8E9X - chains C and D of the 5 polymer chains in the assembly; structure by electron microscopy, 2.70 A resolution.

Chain C:
Protein: Guanine nucleotide-binding protein G(I)/G(S)/G(T) subunit beta-1
Organism: Homo sapiens
UniProt: P62873 (GBB1_HUMAN); residue numbers follow UniProt; this construct covers 2-340
Chain sequence (339 residues; numbered 2 to 340; the number before each row is that of its first residue):
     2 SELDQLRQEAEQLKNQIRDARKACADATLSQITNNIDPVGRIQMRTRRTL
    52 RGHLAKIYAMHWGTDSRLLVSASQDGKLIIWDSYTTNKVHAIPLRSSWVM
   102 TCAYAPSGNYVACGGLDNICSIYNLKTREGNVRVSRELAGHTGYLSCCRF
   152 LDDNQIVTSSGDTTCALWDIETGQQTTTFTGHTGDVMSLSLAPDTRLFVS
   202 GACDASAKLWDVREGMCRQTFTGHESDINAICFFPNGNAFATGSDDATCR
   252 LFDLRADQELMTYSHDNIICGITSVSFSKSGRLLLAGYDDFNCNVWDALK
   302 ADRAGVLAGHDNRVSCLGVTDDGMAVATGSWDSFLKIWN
Not modelled in the structure: 2
Curated features (UniProtKB/Swiss-Prot):
  - modified residue: S2 (N-acetylserine), H266 (Phosphohistidine)
  - natural variant: L30 (L30F: In MRD42; uncertain significance), R52 (R52G: In MRD42), G64 (G64V: In MRD42), D76 (D76E: In MRD42; D76G: In MRD42), G77 (G77S: In MRD42), K78 (K78R: In MRD42), I80 (I80N: In MRD42; I80T: In MRD42), H91 (H91R: In MRD42; uncertain significance), A92 (A92T: In MRD42), P94 (P94S: In MRD42), L95 (L95P: In MRD42), R96 (R96L: In MRD42), 5 further natural variant entries in UniProt

Chain D:
Protein: Guanine nucleotide-binding protein G(I)/G(S)/G(O) subunit gamma-2
Organism: Homo sapiens
UniProt: P59768 (GBG2_HUMAN); numbering as in UniProt (aligned over 1-71)
Chain sequence (71 residues; numbered 1 to 71; the number before each row is that of its first residue):
     1 MASNNTASIAQARKLVEQLKMEANIDRIKVSKAAADLMAYCEAHAKEDPL
    51 LTPVPASENPFREKKFFCAIL
Not modelled in the structure: 1-10, 62-71
Curated features (UniProtKB/Swiss-Prot):
  - modified residue: A2 (N-acetylalanine), C68 (Cysteine methyl ester)
  - lipidation: C68 (S-geranylgeranyl cysteine)

How chain C and chain D interact:
Residue-residue contacts - 83 pairs, chain C then chain D:
  L7(C) - A12(D)  hydrophobic
  E10(C) - V16(D)
  A11(C) - L19(D)
  L14(C) - V16(D)
  L14(C) - L19(D)  hydrophobic
  L14(C) - K20(D)
  Q17(C) - A23(D)
  I18(C) - E22(D)
  I18(C) - A23(D)  hydrophobic
  I18(C) - R27(D)
  A21(C) - R27(D)
  C25(C) - I28(D)
  C25(C) - K29(D)
  C25(C) - V30(D)  hydrogen bond (backbone-backbone)
  A26(C) - V30(D)  hydrophobic
  D27(C) - K29(D)
  D27(C) - V30(D)
  D27(C) - S31(D)  hydrogen bond
  A28(C) - V30(D)
  A28(C) - S31(D)
  L30(C) - A34(D)  hydrophobic
  I33(C) - S31(D)
  I33(C) - A34(D)  hydrophobic
  V40(C) - L51(D)  hydrophobic
  I43(C) - L50(D)
  I43(C) - L51(D)
  M45(C) - L50(D)  hydrophobic
  R48(C) - N59(D)
  R48(C) - F61(D)
  R49(C) - P60(D)  hydrogen bond (side chain-backbone)
  R49(C) - F61(D)
  S84(C) - F61(D)
  Y85(C) - P60(D)
  Y85(C) - F61(D)  hydrophobic
  C218(C) - Q18(D)  hydrogen bond (backbone-side chain)
  R219(C) - E22(D)
  R219(C) - I25(D)
  Q220(C) - I25(D)
  T221(C) - E22(D)
  F235(C) - Y40(D)  hydrophobic
  F235(C) - C41(D)  hydrophobic
  P236(C) - Y40(D)
  N237(C) - D36(D)  hydrogen bond
  N237(C) - Y40(D)
  N239(C) - D36(D)
  A240(C) - L37(D)  hydrophobic
  L252(C) - L37(D)  hydrophobic
  D254(C) - A33(D)
  D254(C) - L37(D)
  R256(C) - R27(D)
  R256(C) - I28(D)  hydrogen bond (backbone-backbone)
  R256(C) - D36(D)  salt bridge
  A257(C) - I28(D)
  A257(C) - A33(D)  hydrophobic
  D258(C) - I25(D)
  D258(C) - R27(D)
  Q259(C) - V30(D)
  L261(C) - V30(D)  hydrophobic
  S279(C) - D48(D)  hydrogen bond
  S279(C) - L50(D)
  K280(C) - E47(D)
  K280(C) - D48(D)  hydrogen bond (backbone-side chain)
  S281(C) - Y40(D)
  S281(C) - C41(D)  hydrogen bond (backbone-side chain)
  S281(C) - H44(D)
  S281(C) - D48(D)  hydrogen bond
  G282(C) - C41(D)
  R283(C) - C41(D)
  R283(C) - L51(D)
  L284(C) - L50(D)  hydrophobic
  L284(C) - L51(D)  hydrophobic
  L286(C) - L50(D)  hydrophobic
  D323(C) - P49(D)
  G324(C) - P49(D)
  G324(C) - L50(D)
  M325(C) - P49(D)  hydrophobic
  M325(C) - E58(D)
  M325(C) - N59(D)
  M325(C) - P60(D)
  A326(C) - F61(D)  hydrophobic
  V327(C) - L50(D)  hydrophobic
  I338(C) - F61(D)  hydrophobic
  N340(C) - N59(D)  hydrogen bond
Also at the interface, not in a pair above, chain C (56 interface residues in all): K15, T34, I37, W63, S67, L300
Also at the interface, not in a pair above, chain D (32 interface residues in all): D26, M38, V54

Summary:
Chain C and chain D form an interface of 56 and 32 residues respectively, with 11 hydrogen bonds and 1 salt
bridge. Polar contacts include R256(C)-D36(D), D27(C)-S31(D) and R49(C)-P60(D).
Here chain C is Guanine nucleotide-binding protein G(I)/G(S)/G(T) subunit beta-1 and chain D is Guanine
nucleotide-binding protein G(I)/G(S)/G(O) subunit gamma-2, both from Homo sapiens. Entry 8E9X (CryoEM
structure of miniGo-coupled hM4Di in complex with DCZ) was determined by electron microscopy, deposited
together with 8E9W, 8E9Y, 8E9Z and 8EA0.
